3OMN - chains A and B; structure by X-ray diffraction, 2.15 A resolution.

Chain A:
Name: Cytochrome c oxidase, aa3 type, subunit I
From: Rhodobacter sphaeroides 2.4.1
Notes: EC 1.9.3.1
UniProt: Q3J5A7 (Q3J5A7_RHOS4); residue numbers follow UniProt; this construct covers 17-551
Sequence (535 residues; each row starts with the number of its first residue):
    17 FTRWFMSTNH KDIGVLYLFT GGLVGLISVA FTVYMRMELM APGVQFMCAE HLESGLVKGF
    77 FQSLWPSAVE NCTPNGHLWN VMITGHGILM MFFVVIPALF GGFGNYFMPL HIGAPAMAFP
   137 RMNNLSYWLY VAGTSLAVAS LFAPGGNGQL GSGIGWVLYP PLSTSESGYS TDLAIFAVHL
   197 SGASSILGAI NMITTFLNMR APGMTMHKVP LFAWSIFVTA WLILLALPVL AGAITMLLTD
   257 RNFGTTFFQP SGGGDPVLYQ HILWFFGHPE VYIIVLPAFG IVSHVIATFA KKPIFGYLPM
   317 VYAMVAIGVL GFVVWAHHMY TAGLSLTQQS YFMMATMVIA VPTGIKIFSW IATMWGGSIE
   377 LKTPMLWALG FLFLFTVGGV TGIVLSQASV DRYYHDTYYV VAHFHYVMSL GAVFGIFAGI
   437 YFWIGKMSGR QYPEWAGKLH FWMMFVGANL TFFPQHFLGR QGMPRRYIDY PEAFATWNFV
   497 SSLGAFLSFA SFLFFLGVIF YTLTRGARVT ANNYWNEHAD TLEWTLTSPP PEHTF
Sequence notes: engineered mutation Ala132 (Asp in Q3J5A7)
Disulfides: Cys64-Cys88
Covalently attached groups: covalent link His284-Tyr288
Bound ions: Ca2+: Glu54, Ala57, Gly59, Gln61; heme a Fe site 1: His102, His421; Cu+: His284, His333, His334 (together with hydroxide ion); Mg2+: Asp412 (shared with Glu254(B) of chain B); heme a Fe site 2 near His419 (its only coordinating residue here)
Ligand contacts:
  - heme a (HEA), molecule 1: Leu34, Gly37, Gly38, Gly41, Val45, Thr48, Met51, Arg52, Trp95, Ile99, His102, Gly103, Met106, Met107, Val110, Val111, Ala114, Gly171, Trp172, Tyr414, Val417, Phe420, His421, Met424, Ser425, Val429, Ile432, Phe433, Ile436, Met460, Thr467, Phe468, Gln471, Arg481, Arg482, Tyr483, Ala501, Ser504, Phe505, Phe508, Phe511
  - heme a (HEA), molecule 2: Met107, Trp172, Trp280, Val287, Tyr288, Ile290, Val291, His333, His334, Tyr336, Thr352, Ile355, Ala356, Thr359, Gly360, Ile361, Ile363, Phe364, Phe391, Thr392, Gly395, Val396, Gly398, Ile399, Leu401, Ser402, Asp407, His411, Asp412, Val416, His419, Phe420, Val423, Met424, Ser425, Arg481, Arg482
  - hydroxide ion (OH): Gly283, His284, Val287, His334

Chain B:
Name: Cytochrome c oxidase subunit 2
From: Rhodobacter sphaeroides 2.4.1
Notes: EC 1.9.3.1
UniProt: Q3J5G0 (Q3J5G0_RHOS4); residue numbers follow UniProt; this construct covers 30-281
Sequence (256 residues; numbered 30 to 285; the number before each row is that of its first residue):
    30 LEIIGRPQPG GTGFQPSASP VATQIHWLDG FILVIIAAIT IFVTLLILYA VWRFHEKRNK
    90 VPARFTHNSP LEIAWTIVPI VILVAIGAFS LPVLFNQQEI PEADVTVKVT GYQWYWGYEY
   150 PDEEISFESY MIGSPATGGD NRMSPEVEQQ LIEAGYSRDE FLLATDTAMV VPVNKTVVVQ
   210 VTGADVIHSW TVPAFGVKQD AVPGRLAQLW FRAEREGIFF GQCSELCGIS HAYMPITVKV
   270 VSEEAYAAWL EQHHHH
Sequence notes: expression tag (282-285)
Bound ions: Cd2+ site 1: His96, Glu101; Cu+ site 1: His217, Cys252, Cys256, Met263; Cu+ site 2: Cys252, Glu254, Cys256, His260; Mg2+: Glu254 (shared with Asp412(A) of chain A); Cd2+ site 2: Glu280, His283, His285
Ligand contacts:
  - heme a (HEA): Ile68, Val72, Pro108, Ile111, Leu112
  - (2S,3R)-heptane-1,2,3-triol (HTH): Glu152, Glu153, Ala276, Leu279, Glu280, His283

Chain A / chain B interface:
Pairs across the interface - 173 pairs, chain A then chain B:
  Val60(A) with Tyr262(B)
  Val85(A) with Arg171(B), hydrogen bond (backbone-side chain); Met172(B)
  Glu86(A) with Arg171(B), hydrogen bond (backbone-side chain)
  Asn87(A) with Arg171(B)
  Cys88(A) with Arg171(B), hydrogen bond (backbone-side chain)
  Thr89(A) with Arg171(B)
  Pro90(A) with Asp169(B); Asn170(B); Tyr262(B)
  Gly92(A) with Ile258(B)
  His93(A) with Ile258(B)
  Asn96(A) with Leu255(B); Gly257(B), hydrogen bond (side chain-backbone); Ile258(B)
  Asn163(A) with Ile258(B)
  Gln165(A) with Ile258(B)
  Gly169(A) with Leu255(B)
  Ile170(A) with Leu255(B)
  Gly171(A) with Leu255(B)
  Tyr175(A) with Glu254(B)
  Pro176(A) with Ile216(B)
  Pro177(A) with Asp214(B)
  Leu178(A) with Gln142(B); Val215(B); Leu255(B); Cys256(B); Gly257(B)
  Pro266(A) with Pro232(B); Gly233(B)
  Asp271(A) with Arg234(B), salt bridge
  Pro272(A) with Val231(B), hydrophobic; Pro232(B)
  Val273(A) with Val231(B), hydrophobic; Arg234(B)
  Gln276(A) with Ile216(B)
  Lys307(A) with Glu85(B), salt bridge; Pro91(B)
  Lys308(A) with Ala92(B); Phe94(B)
  Pro309(A) with Arg93(B); Thr95(B)
  Ile310(A) with Thr95(B)
  Phe311(A) with Phe94(B), hydrophobic; Thr95(B); His96(B); Asn97(B); Glu101(B); Trp104(B), hydrophobic
  Gly312(A) with Thr95(B), hydrogen bond (backbone-backbone)
  Thr337(A) with Gln228(B), hydrogen bond (backbone-side chain); Asp229(B), hydrogen bond (backbone-backbone)
  Ala338(A) with Asp229(B)
  Gly339(A) with Gln228(B); Arg234(B)
  Leu342(A) with Leu123(B), hydrophobic; Phe124(B), hydrophobic; Gln127(B)
  Gln345(A) with Leu123(B); Gln127(B), hydrogen bond
  Ser346(A) with Leu120(B); Leu123(B); Phe124(B)
  Met349(A) with Ser119(B); Leu120(B), hydrophobic
  Met353(A) with Leu112(B)
  Val357(A) with Leu112(B), hydrophobic
  Ile361(A) with Trp104(B); Pro108(B), hydrophobic
  Phe364(A) with Trp104(B), hydrophobic
  Ser365(A) with Trp104(B)
  Ile367(A) with Ile76(B), hydrophobic
  Ala368(A) with Phe94(B); Trp104(B), hydrophobic
  Met370(A) with Ile76(B), hydrophobic
  Trp371(A) with Tyr78(B), hydrophobic; Ala79(B), hydrophobic; Phe83(B); Phe94(B)
  Gly372(A) with Phe83(B); Asn88(B), hydrogen bond (backbone-side chain); Pro91(B); Ala92(B), hydrogen bond (backbone-backbone)
  Gly373(A) with Phe83(B); Asn88(B), hydrogen bond (backbone-side chain); Pro91(B)
  Ser374(A) with Phe83(B); Glu85(B); Asn88(B), hydrogen bond (side chain-backbone); Lys89(B); Pro91(B)
  Ile375(A) with Ala79(B); Phe83(B), hydrogen bond (backbone-backbone); His84(B); Glu85(B), hydrogen bond (backbone-backbone)
  Glu376(A) with Glu85(B)
  Leu377(A) with Val80(B), hydrophobic; His84(B)
  Leu385(A) with Val80(B), hydrophobic
  Leu388(A) with Ile76(B), hydrophobic
  Phe389(A) with Thr73(B)
  Thr392(A) with Val72(B)
  Val393(A) with Thr69(B)
  Val396(A) with Ile65(B), hydrophobic; Thr69(B)
  Val400(A) with Asp58(B); Ile61(B), hydrophobic; Ile65(B), hydrophobic
  Gln403(A) with Ile61(B); Ile115(B); Ser119(B), hydrogen bond
  Ala404(A) with Leu123(B), hydrophobic
  Ser405(A) with Ile54(B); Leu57(B); Ser119(B); Val122(B); Leu123(B); Gln126(B), hydrogen bond (backbone-side chain)
  Val406(A) with Leu57(B), hydrophobic; Asp58(B)
  Arg408(A) with Leu123(B); Gln126(B), hydrogen bond; Gln127(B); Gly225(B); Lys227(B), hydrogen bond (backbone-side chain)
  Tyr409(A) with Phe43(B); Gln44(B), hydrogen bond (side chain-backbone); Pro222(B); Lys227(B), hydrogen bond (backbone-side chain)
  Tyr410(A) with Phe43(B); Asp58(B), hydrogen bond
  His411(A) with Lys227(B), hydrogen bond (backbone-side chain)
  Asp412(A) with Ser253(B); Glu254(B)
  Phe473(A) with Gly40(B); Thr41(B)
  Arg476(A) with Thr41(B), hydrogen bond (side chain-backbone); Gly42(B); Phe43(B); Gln44(B); Asp58(B), salt bridge
  Gln477(A) with Pro36(B); Gln37(B), hydrogen bond (side chain-backbone); Gly40(B); Gly42(B), hydrogen bond (side chain-backbone); Phe43(B), hydrogen bond (side chain-backbone); Gln44(B), hydrogen bond (backbone-side chain)
  Pro480(A) with Gln251(B)
  Arg481(A) with His260(B), hydrogen bond (backbone-side chain)
  Arg482(A) with Glu254(B), salt bridge; Leu255(B); His260(B)
  Tyr483(A) with Gln251(B); Cys252(B), hydrogen bond (side chain-backbone); His260(B), hydrogen bond (side chain-backbone); Ala261(B)
  Ile484(A) with Ala261(B), hydrophobic; Tyr262(B)
  Asp485(A) with Leu191(B); Tyr262(B)
  Tyr486(A) with Leu191(B)
  Pro487(A) with Leu191(B); Leu192(B), hydrophobic; Gln251(B)
  Ala489(A) with Pro36(B); Gln37(B); Pro38(B); Gly39(B)
  Phe490(A) with Pro36(B), hydrophobic
  Thr492(A) with Gly39(B)
  Trp493(A) with Gly39(B), hydrogen bond (side chain-backbone); Gly40(B), hydrogen bond (side chain-backbone); Thr41(B)
Interface residues without a listed pair, chain A (94 interface residues in all): Asn91, Ser181, Ala306, Pro315, Met350, Ala356, Ile363, Ile399, Thr413, Gly478, His534
Interface residues without a listed pair, chain B (86 interface residues in all): Leu62, Ile68, Leu75, Val90, Thr105, Ile109, Gly116, Glu128, Trp143, Phe190, Val226

In short:
94 residues of chain A and 86 residues of chain B are in contact; the contacts include 32 hydrogen bonds and 4
salt bridges. Among the polar pairs are Asp271(A)-Arg234(B), Lys307(A)-Glu85(B) and Arg476(A)-Asp58(B). One
heme a molecule is bound between chain A and chain B.
Chain A is Cytochrome c oxidase, aa3 type, subunit I and chain B is Cytochrome c oxidase subunit 2, both from
Rhodobacter sphaeroides 2.4.1; the structure, Catalytic core subunits (I and II) of cytochrome C oxidase from
Rhodobacter sphaeroides with D132A mutation ..., was determined by X-ray diffraction together with 3OM3, 3OMA
and 3OMI from the same study.
